Entry 6FMK (X-ray diffraction, 2.75 A resolution); this record covers chains B and C of the 3 polymer chains in the assembly.

# Chain B
Molecule: Elongin-C
Source organism: Homo sapiens
Reference sequence: Q15369 (ELOC_HUMAN); residues 17-112 here = UniProt positions 17-112
Chain sequence (97 residues; numbered 16 to 112; the number before each row is that of its first residue):
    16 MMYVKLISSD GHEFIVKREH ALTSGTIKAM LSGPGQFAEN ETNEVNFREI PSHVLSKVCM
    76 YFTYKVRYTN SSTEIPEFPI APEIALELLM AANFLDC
Not modelled in the structure: 48-57
Sequence notes: initiating methionine (16)

# Chain C
Molecule: von Hippel-Lindau disease tumor suppressor
Source organism: Homo sapiens
Reference sequence: P40337 (VHL_HUMAN); residues 54-204 here = UniProt positions 54-204
Chain sequence (153 residues; each row starts with the number of its first residue):
    52 GSMEAGRPRP VLRSVNSREP SQVIFCNRSP RVVLPVWLNF DGEPQPYPTL PPGTGRRIHS
   112 YRGHLWLFRD AGTHDGLLVN QTELFVPSLN VDGQPIFANI TLPVYTLKER CLQVVRSLVK
   172 PENYRRLDIV RSLYEDLEDH PNVQKDLERL TQE
Not modelled in the structure: 52-61, 203-204
Sequence notes: expression tag (52-53)
Modified / non-standard residues: C77 (S-(dimethylarsenic)cysteine; CAS)
Residues lining bound ligands: DV8 (N-[(2S)-1-[(2S,4R)-2-[[4-(4-methyl-1,3-thiazol-5-yl)phenyl]methylcarbamothioyl]-4-oxidanyl-pyrrolidin-1-yl]-1-sulfanylidene-propan-2-yl]ethanamide): F76, P86, W88, F91, Y98, P99, L101, R107, I109, H110, S111, Y112, H115, W117
Swiss-Prot annotation at these positions:
  - region: T157 to V166 (Interaction with Elongin BC complex)
  - natural variant: L63 (L63P: In PCC), R64 (R64P: In PCC), S65 (S65A: In PCC; S65L: In VHLD; S65W: In VHLD), V66 to Q73 (deletion: In VHLD), S68 (S68W: In PCC and VHLD), E70 (E70K: In VHLD), V74 (V74G: In VHLD), I75 (deletion: In VHLD), F76 (F76I: In VHLD; F76L: In VHLD; F76S: In VHLD; deletion: In VHLD), N78 (N78H: In VHLD; N78S: In VHLD; N78T: In VHLD), R79 (R79P: In VHLD), S80 (S80I: In VHLD; S80N: In PCC and VHLD; S80R: In VHLD), 64 further natural variant entries in UniProt
  - mutagenesis: Y98 (Y98N: No interaction with HIF1A. No HIF1A degradation)
Reported in the primary citation:
  - binding site for DV8: Y98, Y112
  - conformationally variable residues: Y112

# How chain B and chain C interact
Pairs across the interface (32; chain B residue first):
  Y76(B) - Y156(C)  hydrogen bond (side chain-backbone)
  Y76(B) - T157(C)
  Y76(B) - L158(C)  hydrogen bond (side chain-backbone)
  Y83(B) - V155(C)
  S86(B) - Q132(C)
  S87(B) - Q132(C)
  E89(B) - R79(C)
  I90(B) - L153(C)
  I90(B) - V155(C)  hydrophobic
  E92(B) - P81(C)
  E92(B) - R82(C)  salt bridge
  E92(B) - L153(C)
  E92(B) - R161(C)  salt bridge
  F93(B) - L158(C)  hydrophobic
  F93(B) - R161(C)  hydrogen bond (backbone-side chain)
  I95(B) - R161(C)
  I95(B) - C162(C)  hydrophobic
  I95(B) - V165(C)
  P97(B) - L169(C)  hydrophobic
  A100(B) - V166(C)  hydrophobic
  L101(B) - I180(C)  hydrophobic
  L103(B) - C162(C)  hydrophobic
  L104(B) - K159(C)
  L104(B) - C162(C)
  L104(B) - L163(C)  hydrophobic
  M105(B) - I180(C)  hydrophobic
  A107(B) - L158(C)  hydrophobic
  A107(B) - K159(C)
  N108(B) - K159(C)  hydrogen bond
  C112(B) - T157(C)
  C112(B) - L158(C)  hydrogen bond (backbone-backbone)
  C112(B) - K159(C)  hydrogen bond (backbone-backbone)
Other interface residues (no listed pair), chain B (23 interface residues in all): V73, Y79, K80, T84, P91
Other interface residues (no listed pair), chain C (22 interface residues in all): P154, Q164, L178, D179, L184

# Summary
Chain B and chain C form an interface of 23 and 22 residues respectively, with 6 hydrogen bonds and 2 salt
bridges. Polar pairs include E92(B)-R82(C), E92(B)-R161(C) and Y76(B)-Y156(C). Ligands of chain C: compound
DV8. From the paper: a binding site for DV8 at Y98(C) and Y112(C); conformational variability at Y112(C).
Here chain B is Elongin-C and chain C is von Hippel-Lindau disease tumor suppressor, both from Homo sapiens.
Entry 6FMK (pVHL:EloB:EloC in complex with
N-((S)-1-((2S,4R)-4-hydroxy-2-((4-(4-methylthiazol-5-yl)benzyl)carbamothioyl)
pyrrolidin-1-yl)-1-thioxopropan-2-yl)acetamide (ligand 4)) was determined by X-ray diffraction, deposited
together with 6FMI and 6FMJ.
